Entry 7LJC (electron microscopy, 3.00 A resolution); this record covers chains R and A of the 5 polymer chains in the assembly.

== Chain R ==
Protein: D(1A) dopamine receptor
Organism: Homo sapiens
Reference sequence: P21728 (DRD1_HUMAN); numbering as in UniProt (aligned over 1-446)
Amino-acid sequence (502 residues; numbered -47 to 454; the number before each row is that of its first residue; numbers below 1 keep their minus sign (Asp-47 is residue -47)):
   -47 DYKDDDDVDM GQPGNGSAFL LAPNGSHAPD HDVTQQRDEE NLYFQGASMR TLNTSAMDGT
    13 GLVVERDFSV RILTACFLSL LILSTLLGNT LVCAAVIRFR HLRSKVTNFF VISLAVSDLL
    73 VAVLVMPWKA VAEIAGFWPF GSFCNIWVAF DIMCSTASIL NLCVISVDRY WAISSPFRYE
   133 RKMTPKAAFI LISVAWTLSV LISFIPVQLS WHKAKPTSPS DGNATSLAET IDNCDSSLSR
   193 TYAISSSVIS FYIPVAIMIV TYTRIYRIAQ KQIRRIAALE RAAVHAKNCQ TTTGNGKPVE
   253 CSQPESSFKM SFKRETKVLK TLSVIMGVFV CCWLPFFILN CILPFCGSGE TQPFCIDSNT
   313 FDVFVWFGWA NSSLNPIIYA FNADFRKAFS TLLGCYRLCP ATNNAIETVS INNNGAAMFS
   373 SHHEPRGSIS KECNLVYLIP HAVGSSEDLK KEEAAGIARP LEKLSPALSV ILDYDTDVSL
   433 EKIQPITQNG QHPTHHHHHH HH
Disordered / not traced: -47 to 20, 169-184, 241-263, 299-306, 348-454
Sequence notes: expression tag (-47 to 0, 447-454)
Disulfides: Cys96-Cys186, Cys298-Cys307
Residues lining bound ligands:
  - G4C (2-[2,6-bis(chloranyl)phenyl]-1-[(1S,3R)-3-(hydroxymethyl)-1-methyl-5-(3-methyl-3-oxidanyl-butyl)-3,4-dihydro-1H-isoquinolin-2-yl]ethanone): Trp123, Ser127, Arg130, Tyr131, Lys134, Met135, Lys138, Ala139, Ile142, Leu143
  - SK0 ((1R)-6-chloro-1-phenyl-2,3,4,5-tetrahydro-1H-3-benzazepine-7,8-diol): Val100, Asp103, Ile104, Ser107, Thr108, Ser188, Leu190, Tyr194, Ser198, Ser199, Ser202, Trp285, Phe288, Phe289, Asn292, Phe313, Val317, Trp321
From the paper describing this entry:
  - binding site for SK0: Val100, Ser188, Leu190, Ser198, Phe313
  - conformationally variable residues (side-chain flip): Asp187, Ser198
  - binding site for G4C: Trp123, Arg130, Lys134, Met135, Lys138, Ala139, Ile142, Leu143
  - mutagenesis - W123A, R130A, A139L: abolished signaling in response to G4C
  - mutagenesis - A139L: decreased binding to G4C
  - specificity-determining residues: Ala139

== Chain A ==
Protein: Engineered human Gs alpha subunit
Organism: Homo sapiens
Amino-acid sequence (246 residues; row label = number of the first residue in the row):
     1 MGCLGNSKTE DQRNEEKAQR EANKMIEKQL QKDKQVYRAT HRLLLLGADN SGKSTIVKQM
    61 RIYHVNSGIF ETKFQVDKVN FHMFDVGAQR DERRKWIQCF NDVTAIIFVV DSSDYNRLQE
   121 ALNDFKSIWN NRWLRTISVI LFLNKQDLLA EKVLAGKSKI EDYFPEFARY TTPEDATPEP
   181 GEDPRVTRAK YFIRDEFLRI STASGDGRHY CYPHFTCSVD TENARRIFND CRDIIQRMHL
   241 RQYELL
Disordered / not traced: 1-8

== Interface between chain R and chain A ==
Contacting residue pairs (60; chain R residue first):
  Lys57(R) with Gln242(A)
  Thr59(R) with Tyr243(A)
  Arg121(R) with Tyr243(A)
  Ala124(R) with His239(A); Tyr243(A)
  Ile125(R) with Gln236(A), hydrogen bond (backbone-side chain); Leu240(A), hydrophobic; Tyr243(A), hydrophobic
  Ser126(R) with Arg232(A), hydrogen bond (backbone-side chain); Gln236(A), hydrogen bond (backbone-side chain)
  Pro128(R) with Arg232(A); Ile235(A), hydrophobic; Gln236(A)
  Phe129(R) with His41(A); Val79(A), hydrophobic; Phe81(A), hydrophobic; Phe228(A), hydrophobic; Cys231(A), hydrophobic; Arg232(A); Ile235(A), hydrophobic
  Tyr131(R) with His239(A)
  Glu132(R) with Arg38(A); His41(A), salt bridge; Ile235(A)
  Arg133(R) with Lys78(A), hydrogen bond (side chain-backbone); Val79(A)
  Ile217(R) with Leu245(A), hydrophobic
  Ile220(R) with Gln236(A)
  Gln224(R) with Asp233(A), hydrogen bond; Gln236(A); Arg237(A), hydrogen bond
  Ile225(R) with Leu246(A), hydrophobic
  Arg227(R) with Asp233(A), salt bridge; Arg237(A)
  Ile228(R) with Tyr210(A); Arg237(A)
  Ala230(R) with Asp175(A)
  Leu231(R) with Arg194(A); Leu198(A), hydrophobic; Cys211(A)
  Ala234(R) with Asp195(A)
  Ala235(R) with Leu198(A); Arg199(A); Thr202(A)
  His237(R) with Thr171(A), hydrogen bond
  Ala238(R) with Asp195(A); Arg199(A)
  Lys239(R) with Arg199(A); Ala203(A)
  Arg266(R) with Tyr210(A), hydrogen bond
  Lys269(R) with Glu244(A); Leu245(A); Leu246(A), hydrogen bond (side chain-backbone)
  Val270(R) with Leu245(A)
  Thr273(R) with Glu244(A), hydrogen bond (side chain-backbone); Leu245(A)
  Leu274(R) with Leu245(A), hydrophobic
  Phe333(R) with Glu244(A)
  Asn334(R) with Gln242(A)
  Arg338(R) with Glu244(A), salt bridge
Other interface residues (no listed pair), chain R (36 interface residues in all): Ser127, Ala221, Glu232, Asn240
Other interface residues (no listed pair), chain A (33 interface residues in all): Arg169, Thr172, Pro173, Pro213

== In short ==
The interface between chain R and chain A involves 36 residues on one side and 33 on the other, with 10
hydrogen bonds and 3 salt bridges. Polar pairs include Glu132(R)-His41(A), Arg227(R)-Asp233(A) and
Arg338(R)-Glu244(A). The paper reports a binding site for G4C at Trp123(R), Arg130(R) and Lys134(R) among
others; W123A, R130A and A139L of chain R abolish signaling in response to G4C.
Here chain R is D(1A) dopamine receptor and chain A is Engineered human Gs alpha subunit, both from Homo
sapiens. Entry 7LJC (Allosteric modulator LY3154207 binding to SKF-81297-bound dopamine receptor 1 in complex
with miniGs protein) was determined by electron microscopy together with 7LJD from the same study.
